Entry 3DKG (X-ray diffraction, 1.91 A resolution); this record covers chain A.

[Chain A]
Molecule: Hepatocyte growth factor receptor
From: Homo sapiens
Reference sequence: P08581 (MET_HUMAN); residues 1049-1360 here = UniProt positions 1049-1360
Chain sequence (317 residues; row label = number of the first residue in the row):
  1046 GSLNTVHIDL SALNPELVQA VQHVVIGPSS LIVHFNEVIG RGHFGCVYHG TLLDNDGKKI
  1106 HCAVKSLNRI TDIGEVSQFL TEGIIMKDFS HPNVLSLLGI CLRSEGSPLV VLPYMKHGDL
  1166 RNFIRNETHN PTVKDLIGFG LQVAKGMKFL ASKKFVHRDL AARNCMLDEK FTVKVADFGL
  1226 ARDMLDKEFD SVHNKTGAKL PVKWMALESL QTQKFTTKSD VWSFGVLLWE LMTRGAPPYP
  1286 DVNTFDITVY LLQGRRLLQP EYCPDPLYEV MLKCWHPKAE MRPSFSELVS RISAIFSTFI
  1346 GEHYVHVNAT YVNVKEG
Unresolved in the structure: 1046-1049, 1085-1090, 1100-1102, 1228-1244, 1357-1362
Differences from the reference sequence: expression tag (1046-1048, 1361-1362); engineered mutation F1194 (Tyr in P08581), L1230 (Tyr in P08581), F1234 (Tyr in P08581), D1235 (Tyr in P08581)
Residues lining bound ligands: SX8 (6-{[6-(1-methyl-1H-pyrazol-4-yl)[1,2,4]triazolo[4,3-b]pyridazin-3-yl]sulfanyl}quinoline): I1084, V1092, A1108, L1140, L1157, P1158, Y1159, M1160, D1164, N1167, R1208, N1209, M1211, A1221, D1222, A1226
Curated features (UniProtKB/Swiss-Prot):
  - region: W1320 to V1359 (Interaction with MUC20)
  - active site: D1204 (Proton acceptor)
  - binding site (ATP): I1084 to V1092, K1110
  - modified residue: T1289 (Phosphothreonine), Y1349 (Phosphotyrosine), Y1356 (Phosphotyrosine)

[In short]
Chain A binds compound SX8. UniProt lists active-site residue D1204 and 10 ATP-binding residues.
Chain A is Hepatocyte growth factor receptor (Homo sapiens); the structure, Structure of Mutant(Y1248L) MET
receptor tyrosine kinase in complex with inhibitor SGX-523, was determined by X-ray diffraction (same
publication as 3DKC and 3DKF).
